Entry 1CT0 (X-ray diffraction, 1.80 A resolution); this record covers chains E and I.

== Chain E ==
Protein: Proteinase B
Source organism: Streptomyces griseus
Notes: EC 3.4.21.81
UniProtKB: P00777 (PRTB_STRGR); the construct lacks a stretch of the UniProt sequence and is renumbered around it, so the offset changes along the chain: 16-19 = UniProt 115-118; 29-34 = UniProt 119-124; 39-48 = UniProt 125-134; 49-60 = UniProt 139-150; 8 more segments
Amino-acid sequence (185 residues; numbered 16 to 242 plus 8 insertion-coded residues; 50 numbers in that range are skipped by the numbering (no residue carries them; nothing is unmodelled there); the number before each row is that of its first residue; a row labelled like 48A-48D holds insertion residues (48A, then the next letters in order)):
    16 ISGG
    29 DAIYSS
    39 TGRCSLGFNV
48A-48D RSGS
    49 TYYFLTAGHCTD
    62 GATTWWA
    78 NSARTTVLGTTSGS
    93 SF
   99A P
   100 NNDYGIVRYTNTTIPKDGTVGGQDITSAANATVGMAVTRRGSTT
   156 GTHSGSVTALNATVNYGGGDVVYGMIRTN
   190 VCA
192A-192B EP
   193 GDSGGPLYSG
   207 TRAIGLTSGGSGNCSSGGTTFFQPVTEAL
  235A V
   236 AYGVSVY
Cystine bridges: Cys42-Cys58, Cys191-Cys220
UniProt features mapped onto this chain:
  - active site (Charge relay system): His57, Asp102, Ser195

== Chain I ==
Protein: Ovomucoid inhibitor
Source organism: Meleagris gallopavo
Notes: fragment: third domain ser18-omtky3; engineered mutation(s): DEL 1-5, L18S
UniProtKB: P68390 (IOVO_MELGA); residues 6-56 here correspond to UniProt positions 135-185 (UniProt number = residue number + 129)
Amino-acid sequence (51 residues; each row starts with the number of its first residue):
     6 VDCSEYPKPACTSEYRPLCGSDNKTYGNKCNFCNAVVESNGTLTLSHFGK
    56 C
Cystine bridges: Cys8-Cys38, Cys16-Cys35, Cys24-Cys56
Sequence notes: variant Ser18 (Leu147 in P68390)
UniProt features mapped onto this chain:
  - glycosylation: Asn45 (N-linked (GlcNAc...) asparagine)

== How chain E and chain I interact ==
Residue-residue contacts (34; chain E residue first):
  Thr39(E) - Arg21(I)  hydrogen bond (backbone-side chain)
  Gly40(E) - Tyr20(I)
  Arg41(E) - Glu19(I)
  Arg41(E) - Tyr20(I)  hydrogen bond (backbone-backbone)
  Cys42(E) - Glu19(I)
  His57(E) - Thr17(I)
  His57(E) - Ser18(I)
  His57(E) - Glu19(I)
  Val169(E) - Ala15(I)  hydrophobic
  Tyr171(E) - Lys13(I)  hydrogen bond (backbone-side chain)
  Tyr171(E) - Ala15(I)
  Tyr171(E) - Cys16(I)
  Tyr171(E) - Thr17(I)
  Glu192A(E) - Ser18(I)
  Pro192B(E) - Ser18(I)
  Pro192B(E) - Glu19(I)
  Pro192B(E) - Tyr20(I)
  Pro192B(E) - Gly32(I)
  Pro192B(E) - Asn33(I)
  Pro192B(E) - Asn36(I)
  Gly193(E) - Ser18(I)  hydrogen bond (backbone-backbone)
  Gly193(E) - Glu19(I)
  Gly193(E) - Tyr20(I)
  Asp194(E) - Ser18(I)  hydrogen bond (backbone-backbone)
  Ser195(E) - Ser18(I)  hydrogen bond
  Ser195(E) - Glu19(I)  hydrogen bond (side chain-backbone)
  Thr213(E) - Ser18(I)
  Ser214(E) - Thr17(I)
  Ser214(E) - Ser18(I)  hydrogen bond (backbone-backbone)
  Gly215(E) - Cys16(I)
  Gly215(E) - Ser18(I)
  Gly216(E) - Ala15(I)
  Gly216(E) - Cys16(I)  hydrogen bond (backbone-backbone)
  Ser217(E) - Pro14(I)
Also at the interface, not in a pair above, chain E (23 interface residues in all): Ser34, Cys58, Phe94, Asn170, Gly172, Ala192

== In short ==
23 residues of chain E and 12 residues of chain I are in contact; the contacts include 9 hydrogen bonds. Polar
pairs include Thr39(E)-Arg21(I), Tyr171(E)-Lys13(I) and Ser195(E)-Ser18(I). From UniProt: 3 active-site
residues on chain E.
Here chain E is Proteinase B (Streptomyces griseus) and chain I is Ovomucoid inhibitor (Meleagris gallopavo).
Entry 1CT0 (Crystal structure of the OMTKY3 P1 variant OMTKY3-SER18I in complex with sgpb) was determined by
X-ray diffraction together with 1CT2 and 1CT4 from the same study.
